7NXS - chains A and P; structure by X-ray diffraction, 1.20 A resolution.

[Chain A]
Protein: 14-3-3 protein sigma
Source organism: Homo sapiens
Reference sequence: P31947 (1433S_HUMAN); numbering as in UniProt (aligned over 1-231)
Amino-acid sequence (236 residues; each row starts with the number of its first residue; numbers below 1 keep their minus sign (Gly-4 is residue -4)):
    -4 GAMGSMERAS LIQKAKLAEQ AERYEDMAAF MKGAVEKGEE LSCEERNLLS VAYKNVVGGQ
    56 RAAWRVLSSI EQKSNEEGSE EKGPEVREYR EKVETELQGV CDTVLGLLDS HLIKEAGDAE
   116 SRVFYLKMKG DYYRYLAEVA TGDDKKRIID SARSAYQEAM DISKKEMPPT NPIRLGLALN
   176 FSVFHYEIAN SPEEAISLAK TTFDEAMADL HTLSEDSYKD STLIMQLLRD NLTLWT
Disordered / not traced: -4 to -3, 71-77
Differences from the reference sequence: expression tag (-4 to 0)
Modified residues: Cys38 (S-hydroxycysteine; CSO)
Glycans and other covalent adducts: compound UVK linked to Lys122
Ion coordination: Mg2+ near Glu2 (its only coordinating residue here)
Ligand contacts: UVK (4-[(6-fluoranyl-2,3-dihydro-1,4-benzoxazin-4-yl)sulfonyl]benzaldehyde): Asn42, Phe119, Pro167, Ile168, Gly171, Asp215, Leu218, Ile219
UniProt features mapped onto this chain:
  - site (Interaction with phosphoserine on interacting protein): Arg56, Arg129
  - modified residue (Phosphoserine): Ser5, Ser74
From the paper describing this entry:
  - binding site for UVK: Lys122

[Chain P]
Protein: Transcription factor p65
Reference sequence: Q04206 (TF65_HUMAN); numbering as in UniProt (aligned over 39-51)
Amino-acid sequence (13 residues; numbered 39 to 51; the number before each row is that of its first residue):
    39 EGRSAGSIPG RRS
Disordered / not traced: 39-42
Differences from the reference sequence: variant Arg49 (Glu in Q04206)
Modified residues: Ser45 (phosphoserine; SEP)
Ligand contacts: UVK (4-[(6-fluoranyl-2,3-dihydro-1,4-benzoxazin-4-yl)sulfonyl]benzaldehyde): Ile46, Pro47, Gly48, Arg49, Arg50

[Interface between chain A and chain P]
Pairs across the interface - 27 pairs, chain A then chain P:
  Glu14(A) with Arg49(P), salt bridge
  Asn42(A) with Arg49(P)
  Leu43(A) with Arg49(P)
  Val46(A) with Gly48(P); Arg49(P)
  Lys49(A) with Ile46(P); Pro47(P); Gly48(P)
  Arg56(A) with Ser45(P)
  Lys122(A) with Ile46(P)
  Arg129(A) with Ser45(P)
  Tyr130(A) with Ser45(P)
  Leu174(A) with Gly44(P); Ser45(P); Ile46(P)
  Asn175(A) with Ser45(P); Ile46(P), hydrogen bond (side chain-backbone)
  Val178(A) with Gly44(P)
  Glu182(A) with Ala43(P), hydrogen bond (side chain-backbone)
  Asp215(A) with Arg50(P), salt bridge
  Leu218(A) with Arg50(P)
  Ile219(A) with Ile46(P), hydrophobic
  Leu222(A) with Pro47(P)
  Asn226(A) with Ala43(P); Gly44(P), hydrogen bond (side chain-backbone)
  Leu229(A) with Ala43(P), hydrophobic
  Trp230(A) with Ala43(P)
Also at the interface, not in a pair above, chain A (21 interface residues in all): Gly171

[Overview]
21 residues of chain A face 8 of chain P across their interface; the contacts include 3 hydrogen bonds and 2
salt bridges. Polar pairs include Glu14(A)-Arg49(P), Asp215(A)-Arg50(P) and Asn175(A)-Ile46(P). Ligands of
chain P: compound UVK. Compound UVK is covalently linked to Lys122(A). The paper reports a binding site for
UVK at Lys122(A).
Chain A is 14-3-3 protein sigma (Homo sapiens) and chain P is Transcription factor p65; the structure, 14-3-3
sigma with RelA/p65 binding site pS45 and covalently bound TCF521-184, was determined by X-ray diffraction
together with 7BI3, 7BIQ, 7BIW, 7BIY, 7BJB, 7BJF and 54 further entries from the same study.
